3AEU - chains B and D of the 4 polymer chains in the assembly; structure by X-ray diffraction, 2.90 A resolution.

Chain B (and D):
Molecule: Light-independent protochlorophyllide reductase subunit B
Organism: Rhodobacter capsulatus
Notes: EC 1.18.-.-; chain D of this document is another copy of the same molecule, construct and numbering; everything in this record applies to it too
UniProt: P26163 (BCHB_RHOCA); numbering as in UniProt (aligned over 1-525)
Chain sequence (525 residues; row label = number of the first residue in the row):
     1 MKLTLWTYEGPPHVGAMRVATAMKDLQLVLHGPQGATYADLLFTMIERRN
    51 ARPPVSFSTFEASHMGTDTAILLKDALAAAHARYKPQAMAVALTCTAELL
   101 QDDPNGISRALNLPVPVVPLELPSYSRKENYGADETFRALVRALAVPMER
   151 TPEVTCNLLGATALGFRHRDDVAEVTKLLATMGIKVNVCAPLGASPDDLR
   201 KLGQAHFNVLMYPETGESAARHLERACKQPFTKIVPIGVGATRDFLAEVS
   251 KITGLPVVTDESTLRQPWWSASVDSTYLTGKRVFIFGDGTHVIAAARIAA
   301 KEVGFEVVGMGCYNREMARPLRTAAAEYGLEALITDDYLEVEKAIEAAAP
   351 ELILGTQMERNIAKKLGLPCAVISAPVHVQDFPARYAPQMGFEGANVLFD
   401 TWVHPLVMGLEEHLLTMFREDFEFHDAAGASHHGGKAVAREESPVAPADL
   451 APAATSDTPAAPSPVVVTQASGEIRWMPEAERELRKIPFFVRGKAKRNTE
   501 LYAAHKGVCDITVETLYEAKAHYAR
Unresolved in the structure: 67-68, 420-525 (chain D: 420-525)
Construct notes: engineered mutation Ala36 (Asp in P26163)
Swiss-Prot annotation at these positions:
  - active site: Asp274 (Proton donor)
  - binding site (substrate): Gly409, Leu410
Small-molecule neighbours: 4Fe-4S cluster (SF4): Pro33, Gln34, Gly35, Ala36, Cys95, Thr96

How chain B and chain D interact:
Residue-residue contacts (59; chain B residue first):
  Met45(B) - Val273(D)  hydrophobic
  Met45(B) - Asp274(D)
  Arg48(B) - Trp268(D)  hydrogen bond (backbone-side chain)
  Arg48(B) - Trp269(D)  hydrogen bond (side chain-backbone)
  Arg48(B) - Ser272(D)  hydrogen bond
  Arg49(B) - Trp268(D)
  Asn50(B) - Trp268(D)
  Arg169(B) - Arg265(D)
  Arg169(B) - Trp269(D)
  Arg265(B) - Arg169(D)
  Arg265(B) - Asp170(D)  salt bridge
  Arg265(B) - Ala384(D)  hydrogen bond (side chain-backbone)
  Trp268(B) - Arg48(D)  hydrogen bond (side chain-backbone)
  Trp268(B) - Arg49(D)
  Trp268(B) - Asn50(D)
  Trp269(B) - Arg48(D)  hydrogen bond (backbone-side chain)
  Trp269(B) - Arg169(D)
  Trp269(B) - Phe382(D)
  Trp269(B) - Pro383(D)
  Trp269(B) - Ala384(D)
  Ser272(B) - Arg48(D)  hydrogen bond
  Asp274(B) - Met45(D)
  Asp274(B) - Arg48(D)  salt bridge
  Arg360(B) - Glu411(D)  salt bridge
  Lys364(B) - Glu411(D)  salt bridge
  Lys364(B) - Glu412(D)  salt bridge
  Gln380(B) - Val407(D)
  Gln380(B) - Met408(D)
  Gln380(B) - Glu411(D)  hydrogen bond
  Phe382(B) - Trp269(D)
  Pro383(B) - Trp269(D)
  Pro383(B) - Asp400(D)
  Ala384(B) - Arg265(D)  hydrogen bond (backbone-side chain)
  Ala384(B) - Trp269(D)
  Ala384(B) - Asn396(D)
  Ala384(B) - Asp400(D)  hydrogen bond (backbone-side chain)
  Arg385(B) - Arg385(D)
  Arg385(B) - Tyr386(D)  hydrogen bond (side chain-backbone)
  Arg385(B) - Ala387(D)
  Arg385(B) - Glu393(D)
  Arg385(B) - Asn396(D)
  Arg385(B) - Val397(D)
  Arg385(B) - Asp400(D)  hydrogen bond (backbone-side chain)
  Tyr386(B) - Arg385(D)  hydrogen bond (backbone-side chain)
  Tyr386(B) - Glu393(D)  hydrogen bond (backbone-side chain)
  Ala387(B) - Arg385(D)
  Glu393(B) - Arg385(D)
  Glu393(B) - Tyr386(D)  hydrogen bond (side chain-backbone)
  Asn396(B) - Ala384(D)  hydrogen bond (side chain-backbone)
  Asn396(B) - Arg385(D)
  Val397(B) - Arg385(D)
  Asp400(B) - Pro383(D)
  Asp400(B) - Ala384(D)  hydrogen bond (side chain-backbone)
  Asp400(B) - Arg385(D)  hydrogen bond (side chain-backbone)
  His404(B) - Gln380(D)  hydrogen bond
  Val407(B) - Gln380(D)
  Met408(B) - Gln380(D)
  Glu411(B) - Arg360(D)  salt bridge
  Glu412(B) - Lys364(D)  salt bridge
Also at the interface, not in a pair above, chain B (34 interface residues in all): Asp170, Val273, Ser275, Asn361, Val379, Leu415
Also at the interface, not in a pair above, chain D (34 interface residues in all): Ser275, Asn361, Val379, His404, Leu415

In short:
The chain B/chain D interface involves 34 residues from each chain; the contacts include 19 hydrogen bonds and
7 salt bridges. Polar pairs include Arg265(B)-Asp170(D), Asp274(B)-Arg48(D) and Arg360(B)-Glu411(D). Bound to
chain B: 4Fe-4S cluster.
Both chains are Light-independent protochlorophyllide reductase subunit B (Rhodobacter capsulatus). Entry 3AEU
(Structure of the light-independent protochlorophyllide reductase catalyzing a key reduction for greening in
the dark) was determined by X-ray diffraction together with 3AEK, 3AEQ, 3AER, 3AES and 3AET from the same
study.
